Entry 8SAQ (electron microscopy, 3.90 A resolution); this record covers chains A and E of the 12 polymer chains in the assembly.

[Chain A (and E)]
Name: CH848.0526.25 gp120
From: HIV-1 06TG.HT008
Notes: chain E of this document is another copy of the same molecule, construct and numbering; everything in this record applies to it too
Reference sequence: A0A1W6IHA4 (A0A1W6IHA4_9HIV1); the construct lacks a stretch of the UniProt sequence and is renumbered around it, so the offset changes along the chain: 33-132 = UniProt 32-131; 153-183 = UniProt 159-189; 190-309 = UniProt 198-317; 312-321 = UniProt 318-327; 4 more segments
Chain sequence (487 residues; each row starts with the number of its first residue; note: 48 numbers in that range are skipped by the numbering (no residue carries them; nothing is unmodelled there); a row labelled like 152A-152Z holds insertion residues (152A, then the next letters in order)):
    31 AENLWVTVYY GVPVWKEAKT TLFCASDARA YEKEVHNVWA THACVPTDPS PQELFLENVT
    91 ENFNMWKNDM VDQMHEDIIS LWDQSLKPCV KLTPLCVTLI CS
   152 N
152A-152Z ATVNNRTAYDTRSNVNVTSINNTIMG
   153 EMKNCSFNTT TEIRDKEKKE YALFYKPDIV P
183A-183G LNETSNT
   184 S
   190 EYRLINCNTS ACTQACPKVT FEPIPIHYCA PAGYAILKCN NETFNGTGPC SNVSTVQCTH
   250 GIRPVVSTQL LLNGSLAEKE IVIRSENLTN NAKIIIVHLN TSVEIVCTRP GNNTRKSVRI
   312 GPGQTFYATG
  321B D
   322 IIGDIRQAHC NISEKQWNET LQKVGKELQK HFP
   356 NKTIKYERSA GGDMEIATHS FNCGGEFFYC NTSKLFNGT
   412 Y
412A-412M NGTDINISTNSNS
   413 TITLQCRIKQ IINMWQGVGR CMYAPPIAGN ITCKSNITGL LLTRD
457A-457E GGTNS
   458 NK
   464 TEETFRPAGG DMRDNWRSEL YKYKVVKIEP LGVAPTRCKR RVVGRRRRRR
Not modelled in the structure: 152A-152Z, 183A-183G, 412A-412M, 457A-457E, 504-513
Differences from the reference sequence: expression tag (31-32, 512-513); conflict Cys-201 (Val209 in A0A1W6IHA4), Cys-433 (Ala435 in A0A1W6IHA4), Lys-490 (Glu493 in A0A1W6IHA4), Glu-492 (Gln495 in A0A1W6IHA4), Val-496 (Ile499 in A0A1W6IHA4), Arg-500 (Gly503 in A0A1W6IHA4), Cys-501 (Ala504 in A0A1W6IHA4), Gly-507 (Glu510 in A0A1W6IHA4), Arg-509 (Glu512 in A0A1W6IHA4), Arg-510 (Lys513 in A0A1W6IHA4)
Disulfides: Cys-54/Cys-74, Cys-119/Cys-205, Cys-126/Cys-196, Cys-131/Cys-157, Cys-218/Cys-247, Cys-228/Cys-239, Cys-296/Cys-331, Cys-378/Cys-445, Cys-385/Cys-418
Covalent attachments: N-acetylglucosamine (NAG) linked to Asn-156, Asn-442; glycan linked to Asn-301, Asn-332

[Chain A / chain E interface]
Contacting residue pairs (16; chain A residue first):
  Glu-164(A) with Cys-126(E); Arg-192(E), salt bridge; Cys-196(E)
  Ile-165(A) with Cys-126(E); Val-127(E); Thr-128(E); Arg-192(E)
  Arg-166(A) with Pro-124(E), hydrogen bond (side chain-backbone); Cys-126(E), hydrogen bond (backbone-backbone)
  Asp-167(A) with Thr-128(E)
  Arg-308(A) with Asn-197(E)
  Pro-313(A) with Thr-123(E); Ala-200(E), hydrophobic
  Gly-314(A) with Cys-196(E); Thr-198(E); Ser-199(E)
Interface residues without a listed pair, chain A (8 interface residues in all): Gly-312
Interface residues without a listed pair, chain E (12 interface residues in all): Asn-160

[Overview]
The interface between chain A and chain E involves 8 residues on one side and 12 on the other, with 2 hydrogen
bonds and 1 salt bridge. Polar pairs include Glu-164(A)/Arg-192(E), Arg-166(A)/Pro-124(E) and
Arg-166(A)/Cys-126(E). N-acetylglucosamine is covalently linked to Asn-156(A) and Asn-442(A).
Chain A and chain E are both CH848.0526.25 gp120 (HIV-1 06TG.HT008); the structure, CryoEM structure of
DH270.6-CH848.0526.25, was determined by electron microscopy, deposited together with 8SAL, 8SAN, 8SAR, 8SAS,
8SAT, 8SAU and 9 further entries.
